7P60 - chains D and E of the 9 polymer chains in the assembly; structure by electron microscopy, 3.80 A resolution.

Chain D (and E):
Name: Volume-regulated anion channel subunit LRRC8A
Source organism: Mus musculus
Notes: chain E of this document is another copy of the same molecule, construct and numbering; everything in this record applies to it too
UniProtKB: Q80WG5 (LRC8A_MOUSE); residues 1-810 here = UniProt positions 1-810
Chain sequence (810 residues; each row starts with the number of its first residue):
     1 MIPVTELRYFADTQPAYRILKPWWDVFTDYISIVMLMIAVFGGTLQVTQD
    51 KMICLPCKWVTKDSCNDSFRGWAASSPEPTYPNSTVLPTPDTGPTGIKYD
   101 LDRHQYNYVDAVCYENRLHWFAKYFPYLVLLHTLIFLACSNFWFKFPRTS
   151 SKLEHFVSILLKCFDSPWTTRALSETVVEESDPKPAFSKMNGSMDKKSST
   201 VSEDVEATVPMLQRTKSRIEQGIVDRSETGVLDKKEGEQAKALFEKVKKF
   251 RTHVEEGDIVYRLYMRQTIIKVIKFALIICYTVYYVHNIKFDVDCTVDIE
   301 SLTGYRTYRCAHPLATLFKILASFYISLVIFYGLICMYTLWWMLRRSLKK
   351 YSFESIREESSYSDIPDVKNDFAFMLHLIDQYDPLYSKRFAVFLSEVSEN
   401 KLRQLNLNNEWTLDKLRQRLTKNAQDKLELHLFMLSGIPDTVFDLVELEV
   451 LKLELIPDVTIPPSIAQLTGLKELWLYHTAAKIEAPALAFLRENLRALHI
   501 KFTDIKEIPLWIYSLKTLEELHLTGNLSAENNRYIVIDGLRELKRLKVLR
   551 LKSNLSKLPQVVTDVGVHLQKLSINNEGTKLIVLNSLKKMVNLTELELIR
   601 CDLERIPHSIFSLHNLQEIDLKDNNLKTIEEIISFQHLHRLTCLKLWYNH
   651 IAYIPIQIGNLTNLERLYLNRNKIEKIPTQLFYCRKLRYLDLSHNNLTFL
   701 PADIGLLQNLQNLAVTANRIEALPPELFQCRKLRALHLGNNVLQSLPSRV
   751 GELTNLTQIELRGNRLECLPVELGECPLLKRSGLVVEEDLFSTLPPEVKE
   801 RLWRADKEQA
Disordered / not traced: 1-14, 69-91, 177-229, 809-810
Cystine bridges: Cys54-Cys310, Cys57-Cys65, Cys113-Cys295

Chain D / chain E interface:
Residue-residue contacts (47; chain D residue first):
  Val47(D) with Phe41(E), hydrophobic; Leu45(E), hydrophobic; Gln49(E), hydrogen bond (backbone-side chain)
  Lys58(D) with Pro94(E)
  Tyr99(D) with Gly96(E), hydrogen bond (backbone-backbone)
  Asp100(D) with Thr95(E); Gly96(E); Lys98(E), salt bridge
  Leu101(D) with Gly96(E)
  Asp102(D) with Tyr99(E); Tyr106(E), hydrogen bond
  Arg103(D) with Arg103(E)
  His104(D) with Ile53(E); Cys54(E); Leu55(E); Tyr106(E); Asp110(E), salt bridge
  Gln105(D) with Ile97(E), hydrogen bond (side chain-backbone); Tyr99(E)
  Asn107(D) with Ile53(E)
  Tyr108(D) with Ile53(E); Leu55(E), hydrophobic; Arg309(E); Ala311(E), hydrophobic
  Ala111(D) with Ile53(E), hydrophobic; Phe291(E)
  Val112(D) with Phe291(E), hydrophobic
  Glu115(D) with Phe291(E)
  Tyr124(D) with Thr316(E), hydrogen bond
  Tyr127(D) with Leu317(E)
  Glu300(D) with Ile97(E)
  Ser301(D) with Asp67(E); Ser68(E), hydrogen bond (side chain-backbone); Ile97(E); Tyr99(E), hydrogen bond (backbone-side chain)
  Leu302(D) with Leu55(E), hydrophobic; Pro56(E); Cys65(E), hydrophobic; Ile97(E); Tyr99(E), hydrogen bond (backbone-side chain); Arg309(E)
  Thr303(D) with Gly96(E); Ile97(E), hydrogen bond (backbone-backbone)
  Gly304(D) with Pro94(E)
  Tyr305(D) with Pro94(E); Thr95(E); Gly96(E), hydrogen bond (side chain-backbone)
Interface residues without a listed pair, chain E (28 interface residues in all): Trp59, Asn107, Cys310, Pro313

In short:
Chain D and chain E form an interface of 22 and 28 residues respectively; the contacts include 10 hydrogen
bonds and 2 salt bridges. Polar pairs include Asp100(D)-Lys98(E), His104(D)-Asp110(E) and Val47(D)-Gln49(E).
Both chains are Volume-regulated anion channel subunit LRRC8A (Mus musculus). Entry 7P60 (Structure of
homomeric LRRC8A Volume-Regulated Anion Channel in complex with synthetic nanobody Sb4 at 1:0.5 ratio) was
determined by electron microscopy, deposited together with 7P5V, 7P5W, 7P5Y and 7P6K.
